8QIX - chains A and B of the 3 polymer chains in the assembly; structure by X-ray diffraction, 1.58 A resolution.

[Chain A (and B)]
Molecule: Phosphopantetheine adenylyltransferase
Organism: Mycobacteroides abscessus
Notes: EC 2.7.7.3; chain B of this document is another copy of the same molecule, construct and numbering; everything in this record applies to it too
UniProtKB: B1MDL6 (COAD_MYCA9); residues 1-161 here = UniProt positions 1-161
Amino-acid sequence (162 residues; numbered 0 to 161; the number before each row is that of its first residue; numbering starts at 0):
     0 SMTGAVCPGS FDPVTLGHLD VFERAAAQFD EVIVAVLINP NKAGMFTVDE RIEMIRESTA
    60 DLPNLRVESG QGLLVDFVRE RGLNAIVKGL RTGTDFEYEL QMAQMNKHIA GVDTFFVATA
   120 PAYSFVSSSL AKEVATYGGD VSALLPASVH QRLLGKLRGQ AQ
Not modelled in the structure: 0, 158-161
Construct notes: expression tag (0)
Curated features (UniProtKB/Swiss-Prot):
  - binding site (ATP): Ser9, Phe10, His17, Gly88 to Arg90, Glu98, Tyr122 to Ser128
  - binding site (substrate): Ser9, Lys41, Leu73, Lys87
  - site: His17 (Transition state stabilizer)

[Chain A / chain B interface]
Contacting residue pairs - 24 pairs, chain A then chain B:
  Arg90(A) with Gln100(B), hydrogen bond
  Thr91(A) with Glu96(B); Leu99(B); Gln100(B)
  Gly92(A) with Glu96(B); Gln100(B)
  Phe124(A) with Gln100(B), hydrogen bond (backbone-side chain); Gln103(B); Met104(B), hydrophobic; His107(B)
  Val125(A) with Gln100(B)
  Ser126(A) with Gln100(B), hydrogen bond
  Leu129(A) with Gln100(B); Met104(B), hydrophobic
  Val133(A) with Met104(B), hydrophobic; Ile108(B), hydrophobic
  Tyr136(A) with Gly71(B); Leu72(B), hydrophobic; Asp75(B)
  Gly138(A) with Leu72(B)
  Asp139(A) with Ile108(B)
  Ala142(A) with His107(B)
  Leu143(A) with Met104(B), hydrophobic; His107(B)
Interface residues without a listed pair, chain B (11 interface residues in all): Tyr97

[Summary]
13 residues of chain A and 11 residues of chain B are in contact; the contacts include 3 hydrogen bonds. Polar
pairs include Arg90(A)-Gln100(B), Phe124(A)-Gln100(B) and Ser126(A)-Gln100(B). Curated annotation (UniProt)
lists 14 ATP-binding residues and 4 substrate-binding residues on chain A.
Chain A and chain B are both Phosphopantetheine adenylyltransferase (Mycobacteroides abscessus); the
structure, Structure of Mycobacterium abscessus Phosphopantetheine adenylyltransferase in complex with
inhibitor, was determined by X-ray diffraction (same publication as 8QID, 8QIY and 8QJ8).
